Entry 8JFU (X-ray diffraction, 3.15 A resolution); this record covers chains D and F of the 4 polymer chains in the assembly.

Chain D:
Molecule: AcrIIA15
Organism: Staphylococcus delphini
Amino-acid sequence (171 residues; row label = number of the first residue in the row; numbering starts at 0):
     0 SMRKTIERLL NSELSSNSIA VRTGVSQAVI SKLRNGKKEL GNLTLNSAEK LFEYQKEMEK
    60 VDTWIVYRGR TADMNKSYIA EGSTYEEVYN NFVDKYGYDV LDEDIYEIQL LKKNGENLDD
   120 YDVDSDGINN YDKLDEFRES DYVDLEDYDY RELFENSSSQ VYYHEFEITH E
From the paper describing this entry:
  - binding site for the 19-nt DNA strand: Gln26, Lys31
  - binding site for the 19-nt DNA strand: Ser25
  - mutagenesis - R2A, S25A, Q26A: decreased binding to the 19-nt DNA strand
  - mutagenesis - R2A/L44A, K31A, K37A, L44A: abolished binding to the 19-nt DNA strand
  - mutagenesis - R2A, S25A, Q26A: decreased binding to DNA
  - mutagenesis - K31A, K37A, L44A: abolished binding to DNA
  - mutagenesis - R2A/L44A, L44A: abolished binding to another copy of this molecule

Chain F:
Molecule: 19-nt DNA strand
Sequence (19 nucleotides; each row starts with the number of its first residue):
     2 TCTATGACAT TTGTCATAA

How chain D and chain F interact:
Pairs across the interface (13; chain D residue first):
  Ser14(D) - DC3(F)  phosphate contact
  Ser14(D) - DT4(F)  hydrogen bond to the phosphate
  Ser15(D) - DT4(F)  hydrogen bond to the phosphate
  Asn16(D) - DC3(F)  hydrogen bond to the phosphate
  Asn16(D) - DT4(F)  hydrogen bond to the phosphate
  Gln26(D) - DT4(F)  base contact
  Gln26(D) - DA5(F)  hydrogen bond to the base
  Ala27(D) - DT6(F)  base contact
  Ala27(D) - DG7(F)  base contact
  Ser30(D) - DA5(F)  hydrogen bond to the phosphate
  Lys31(D) - DT6(F)  base contact
  Lys31(D) - DG7(F)  hydrogen bond to the base
  Asn34(D) - DA5(F)  phosphate contact
Interface residues without a listed pair, chain D (9 interface residues in all): Ser17

In short:
The interface between chain D and chain F involves 9 residues on one side and 5 on the other, with 7 hydrogen
bonds. Polar pairs include Gln26(D)-DA5(F), Lys31(D)-DG7(F) and Ser14(D)-DT4(F). The paper reports a binding
site for the 19-nt DNA strand at Gln26(D), Lys31(D) and Ser25(D); R2A/L44A, K31A and K37A of chain D, among
others, abolish binding to the 19-nt DNA strand; 7 substitutions were tested in all.
Here chain D is AcrIIA15 (Staphylococcus delphini) and chain F is a 19-nt DNA strand. Entry 8JFU (AcrIIA15 in
complex with palindromic DNA substrate) was determined by X-ray diffraction (same publication as 8JFO, 8JFR,
8JFT and 8JG9).
